PDB entry 4QV8 | X-ray diffraction, 2.90 A resolution | chains A and B of the 28 polymer chains in the assembly

[Chain A]
Molecule: Proteasome subunit alpha type-2
Organism: Saccharomyces cerevisiae
Notes: EC 3.4.25.1; engineered mutation(s): C52F
Reference sequence: P23639 (PSA2_YEAST); residues 1-250 here = UniProt positions 1-250
Chain sequence (250 residues; row label = number of the first residue in the row):
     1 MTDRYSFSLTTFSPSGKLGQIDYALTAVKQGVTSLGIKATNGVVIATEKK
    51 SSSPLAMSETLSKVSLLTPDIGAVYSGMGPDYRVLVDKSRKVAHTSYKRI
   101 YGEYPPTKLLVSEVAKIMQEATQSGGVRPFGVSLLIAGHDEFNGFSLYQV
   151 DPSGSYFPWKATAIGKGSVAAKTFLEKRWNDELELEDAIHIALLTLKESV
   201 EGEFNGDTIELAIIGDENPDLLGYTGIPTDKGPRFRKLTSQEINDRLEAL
UniProt features mapped onto this chain:
  - cross-link: Lys108 (Glycyl lysine isopeptide (Lys-Gly) (interchain with G-Cter in ubiquitin))

[Chain B]
Molecule: Proteasome subunit alpha type-3
Organism: Saccharomyces cerevisiae
Notes: EC 3.4.25.1
Reference sequence: P23638 (PSA3_YEAST); residues 0-257 here correspond to UniProt positions 1-258 (UniProt number = residue number + 1)
Chain sequence (258 residues; each row starts with the number of its first residue; numbering starts at 0):
     0 MGSRRYDSRTTIFSPEGRLYQVEYALESISHAGTAIGIMASDGIVLAAER
    50 KVTSTLLEQDTSTEKLYKLNDKIAVAVAGLTADAEILINTARIHAQNYLK
   100 TYNEDIPVEILVRRLSDIKQGYTQHGGLRPFGVSFIYAGYDDRYGYQLYT
   150 SNPSGNYTGWKAISVGANTSAAQTLLQMDYKDDMKVDDAIELALKTLSKT
   200 TDSSALTYDRLEFATIRKGANDGEVYQKIFKPQEIKDILVKTGITKKDED
   250 EEADEDMK
Not modelled in the structure: 0, 245-257
UniProt features mapped onto this chain:
  - cross-link (Glycyl lysine isopeptide (Lys-Gly)): Lys99 (interchain with G-Cter in ubiquitin), Lys198 (interchain with G-Cter in ubiquitin), Lys230 (interchain with G-Cter in ubiquitin)

[Chain A / chain B interface]
Residue-residue contacts (63; chain A residue first):
  Arg4(A) with Ser2(B), hydrogen bond (backbone-side chain)
  Tyr5(A) with Ser2(B); Tyr5(B)
  Ser6(A) with Gly125(B); Leu127(B)
  Phe7(A) with Ser2(B); Tyr5(B); Asp6(B); Gly126(B)
  Ser8(A) with Gly126(B), hydrogen bond (backbone-backbone); Leu127(B); Arg128(B), hydrogen bond (side chain-backbone)
  Thr10(A) with Arg128(B)
  Thr11(A) with Ser7(B); Thr9(B); Gln20(B)
  Phe12(A) with Gln20(B); Tyr23(B); Ala24(B), hydrophobic; Ser27(B); Arg128(B); Pro129(B); Gly131(B)
  Ser13(A) with Tyr23(B)
  Pro14(A) with Tyr23(B), hydrophobic; Glu26(B)
  Ser15(A) with Glu26(B); His30(B)
  Gly16(A) with Tyr23(B); Ser27(B), hydrogen bond (backbone-side chain)
  Leu18(A) with Arg128(B)
  Lys38(A) with Glu57(B), salt bridge
  Ser112(A) with Glu84(B)
  Lys116(A) with Ile85(B)
  Gln119(A) with Ala81(B); Asp82(B), hydrogen bond; Ile85(B); Arg128(B)
  Thr122(A) with Arg128(B), hydrogen bond (backbone-side chain)
  Gln123(A) with Tyr121(B); Leu127(B); Arg128(B), hydrogen bond (side chain-backbone); Phe130(B)
  Gly125(A) with Leu127(B)
  Ser153(A) with Ala81(B)
  Gly154(A) with Ala81(B)
  Ser155(A) with Ala81(B)
  Tyr156(A) with Glu84(B), hydrogen bond
  Pro158(A) with Leu56(B); Glu57(B), hydrogen bond (backbone-backbone); Thr60(B); Ser61(B)
  Trp159(A) with Ser53(B); Leu55(B); Leu56(B)
  Lys160(A) with Thr54(B); Leu55(B), hydrogen bond (backbone-backbone); Leu56(B); Glu57(B)
  Ala161(A) with Leu55(B)
  Leu175(A) with Leu55(B), hydrophobic
  Glu176(A) with Thr54(B); Leu55(B)
Other interface residues (no listed pair), chain A (34 interface residues in all): Ser124, Phe157, Lys172, Trp179
Other interface residues (no listed pair), chain B (32 interface residues in all): Leu79, Thr80

[Summary]
The interface between chain A and chain B involves 34 residues on one side and 32 on the other, with 10
hydrogen bonds and 1 salt bridge. Polar contacts include Lys38(A)-Glu57(B), Arg4(A)-Ser2(B) and
Ser8(A)-Arg128(B).
Here chain A is Proteasome subunit alpha type-2 and chain B is Proteasome subunit alpha type-3, both from
Saccharomyces cerevisiae. Entry 4QV8 (yCP beta5-C52F mutant) was determined by X-ray diffraction (same
publication as 4QUX, 4QUY, 4QV0, 4QV1, 4QV3, 4QV4 and 42 further entries).
